8AIA - chains A and B of the 12 polymer chains in the assembly; structure by electron microscopy, 5.10 A resolution (low resolution: residue-level contacts below are approximate; hydrogen-bond / salt-bridge calls are withheld).

[Chain A (and B)]
Protein: Crescentin
From: Caulobacter vibrioides
Notes: chain B of this document is another copy of the same molecule, construct and numbering; everything in this record applies to it too
UniProt: A0A8F8EC09 (A0A8F8EC09_CAUVI); numbering as in UniProt (aligned over 1-457)
Amino-acid sequence (457 residues; each row starts with the number of its first residue):
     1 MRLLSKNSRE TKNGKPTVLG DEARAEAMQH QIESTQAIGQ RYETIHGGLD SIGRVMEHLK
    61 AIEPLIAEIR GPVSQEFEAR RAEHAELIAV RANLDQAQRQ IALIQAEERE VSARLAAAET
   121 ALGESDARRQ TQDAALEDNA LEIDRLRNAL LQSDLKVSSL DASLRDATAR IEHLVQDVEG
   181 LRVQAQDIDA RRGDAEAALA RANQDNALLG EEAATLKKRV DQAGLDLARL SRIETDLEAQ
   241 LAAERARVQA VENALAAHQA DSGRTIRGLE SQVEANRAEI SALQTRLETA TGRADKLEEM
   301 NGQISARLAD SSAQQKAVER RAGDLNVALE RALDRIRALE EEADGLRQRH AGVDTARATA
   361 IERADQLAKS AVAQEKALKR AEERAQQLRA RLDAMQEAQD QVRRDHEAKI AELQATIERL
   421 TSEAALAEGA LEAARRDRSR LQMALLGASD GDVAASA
Disordered / not traced: 1-357, 442-457 (chain B: 1-357, 443-457)

[How chain A and chain B interact]
Residue-residue contacts - 37 pairs, chain A then chain B:
  Ala360(A) - Thr359(B)
  Ala360(A) - Ala360(B)
  Ile361(A) - Arg363(B)
  Ala364(A) - Arg363(B)
  Leu367(A) - Ala364(B)
  Leu367(A) - Leu367(B)
  Leu367(A) - Ala368(B)
  Ala368(A) - Leu367(B)
  Gln374(A) - Gln374(B)
  Ala377(A) - Leu378(B)
  Ala381(A) - Leu378(B)
  Leu388(A) - Leu388(B)
  Arg389(A) - Leu388(B)
  Arg391(A) - Leu392(B)
  Leu392(A) - Arg391(B)
  Leu392(A) - Leu392(B)
  Met395(A) - Leu392(B)
  Met395(A) - Met395(B)
  Gln399(A) - Met395(B)
  Gln399(A) - Gln399(B)
  Gln399(A) - Val402(B)
  Arg403(A) - Val402(B)
  His406(A) - His406(B)
  Leu413(A) - Leu413(B)
  Leu413(A) - Gln414(B)
  Gln414(A) - Leu413(B)
  Ile417(A) - Ile417(B)
  Ile417(A) - Leu420(B)
  Leu420(A) - Ile417(B)
  Leu420(A) - Leu420(B)
  Ala427(A) - Glu428(B)
  Ala427(A) - Glu432(B)
  Leu431(A) - Leu431(B)
  Leu431(A) - Glu432(B)
  Ala434(A) - Arg438(B)
  Asp437(A) - Arg438(B)
  Arg440(A) - Leu441(B)
Interface residues without a listed pair, chain A (33 interface residues in all): Asp365, Ser370, Ala371, Ala385, Ile410, Ala424, Glu428, Arg435
Interface residues without a listed pair, chain B (28 interface residues in all): Arg389, Gln396, Thr416, Ala424

[In short]
33 residues of chain A and 28 residues of chain B are in contact.
Both chains are Crescentin (Caulobacter vibrioides). Entry 8AIA (Cryo-EM structure of crescentin filaments
(wildtype, C1 symmetry and large box)) was determined by electron microscopy together with 8AFE, 8AFH, 8AFL,
8AFM, 8AHL, 8AIX and 8AJB from the same study.
